2FSK - chain A; structure by X-ray diffraction, 2.10 A resolution.

== Chain A ==
Molecule: hypothetical protein Ta0583
Source organism: Thermoplasma acidophilum
Reference sequence: Q9HKL4 (Q9HKL4_THEAC); residue numbers follow UniProt; this construct covers 1-326
Amino-acid sequence (346 residues; numbered -19 to 326; the number before each row is that of its first residue; numbers below 1 keep their minus sign (Mse-19 is residue -19)):
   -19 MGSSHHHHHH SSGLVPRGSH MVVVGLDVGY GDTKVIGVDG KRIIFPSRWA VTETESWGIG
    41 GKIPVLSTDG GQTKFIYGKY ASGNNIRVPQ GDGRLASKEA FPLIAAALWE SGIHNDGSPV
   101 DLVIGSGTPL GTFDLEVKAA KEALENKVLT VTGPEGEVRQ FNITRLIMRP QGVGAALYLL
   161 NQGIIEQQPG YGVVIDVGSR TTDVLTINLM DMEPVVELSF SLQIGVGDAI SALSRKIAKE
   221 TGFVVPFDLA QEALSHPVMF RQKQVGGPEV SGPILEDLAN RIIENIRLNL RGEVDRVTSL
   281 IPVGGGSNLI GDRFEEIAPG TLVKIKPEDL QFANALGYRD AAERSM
Disordered / not traced: -19 to 0, 94-98
Differences from the reference sequence: expression tag (-19 to 0); modified residue (1, 148, 190, 192, 239, 326)
Modified positions: Mse-19 (selenomethionine); Mse1, Mse148, Mse190, Mse192, Mse239, Mse326 (selenomethionine; parent Met)
UniProt features mapped onto this chain:
  - binding site (ATP): Tyr10 to Lys14, Ser179, Gln231, Gly285 to Asn288, Gln311

== Summary ==
UniProt lists 12 ATP-binding residues.
Chain A is hypothetical protein Ta0583 (Thermoplasma acidophilum); the structure, Crystal structure of Ta0583,
an archaeal actin homolog, SeMet data, was determined by X-ray diffraction, deposited together with 2FSJ and
2FSN.
